8S7O - chains A and D of the 6 polymer chains in the assembly; structure by electron microscopy, 2.80 A resolution.

[Chain A]
Protein: DNA gyrase subunit A
Source organism: Mycobacterium tuberculosis
Notes: EC 5.6.2.2
Reference sequence: P9WG47 (GYRA_MYCTU); residue numbers follow UniProt; this construct covers 2-838
Amino-acid sequence (837 residues; each row starts with the number of its first residue):
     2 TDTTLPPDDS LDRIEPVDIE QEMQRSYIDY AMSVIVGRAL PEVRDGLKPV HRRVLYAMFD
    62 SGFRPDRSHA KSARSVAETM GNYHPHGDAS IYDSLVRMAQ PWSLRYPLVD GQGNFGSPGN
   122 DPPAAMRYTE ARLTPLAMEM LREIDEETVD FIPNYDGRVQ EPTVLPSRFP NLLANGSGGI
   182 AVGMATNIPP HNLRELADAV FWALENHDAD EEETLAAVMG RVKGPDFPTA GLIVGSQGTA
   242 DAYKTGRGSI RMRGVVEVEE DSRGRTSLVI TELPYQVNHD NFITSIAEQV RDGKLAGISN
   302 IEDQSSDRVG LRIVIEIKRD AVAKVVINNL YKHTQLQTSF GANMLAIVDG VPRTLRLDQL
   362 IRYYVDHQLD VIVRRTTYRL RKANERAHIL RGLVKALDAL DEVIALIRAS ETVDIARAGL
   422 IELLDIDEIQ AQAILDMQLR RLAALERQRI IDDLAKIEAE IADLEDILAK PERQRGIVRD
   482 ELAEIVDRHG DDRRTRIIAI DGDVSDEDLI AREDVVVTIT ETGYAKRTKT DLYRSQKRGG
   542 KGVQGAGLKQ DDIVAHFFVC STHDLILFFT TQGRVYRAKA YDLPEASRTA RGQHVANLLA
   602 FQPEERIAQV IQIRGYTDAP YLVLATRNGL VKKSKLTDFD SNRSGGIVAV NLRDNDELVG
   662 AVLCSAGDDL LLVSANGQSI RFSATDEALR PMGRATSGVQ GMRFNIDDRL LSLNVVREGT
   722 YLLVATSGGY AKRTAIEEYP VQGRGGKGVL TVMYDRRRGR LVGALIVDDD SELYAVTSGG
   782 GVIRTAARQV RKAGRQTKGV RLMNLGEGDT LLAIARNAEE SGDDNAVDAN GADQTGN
Unresolved in the structure: 2-14, 502-838
Sequence notes: conflict Ile501 (Ala in P9WG47)
Swiss-Prot annotation at these positions:
  - motif: Gln537 to Gly543 (GyrA-box), Gln743 to Gly749 (GyrA-box-1)
  - active site: Tyr129 (O-(5'-phospho-DNA)-tyrosine intermediate)
  - binding site (Ca(2+)): Asp504, Ser506, Glu508, Asp515
  - modified residue: Thr2 (N-acetylthreonine)
  - natural variant: Ala90 (A90V: Confers ciprofloxacin resistance, in clinical isolate), Ser91 (S91P: Confers ciprofloxacin resistance, in clinical isolate), Asp94 (D94A: Confers ciprofloxacin resistance, in clinical isolate; D94G: Confers ciprofloxacin resistance, in clinical isolate; D94H: Confers ciprofloxacin resistance, in clinical isolate ...)
  - mutagenesis: Thr80 (T80A: Slight resistance to fluoroquinolones. Hypersusceptibile, 2- to 14-fold higher sensitivity to fluoroquinolones, 2- to 8-fold more efficient in fluoroquinolone-induced DNA cleavage ...), Gly88 (G88A: Confers fluoroquinolone resistance, IC(50) is 2- to 26-fold higher than wild-type ...), Ala90 to Asp94 (80-fold increased resistance to fluoroquinolones, 32- to 64-fold reduction in fluoroquinolone-induced DNA cleavage), Ala90 (A90G: 4- to 16-fold more efficient in fluoroquinolone-induced DNA cleavage alone ...), Asp94 (D94G/H: 25- 45-fold increased resistance to fluoroquinolones, 4- to 8-fold reduction in fluoroquinolone-induced DNA cleavage ...), Asp504 to Glu514 (Significant reduction in DNA wrapping and supercoiling activity, no change in decatanation or relaxation activities), Glu508 to Asp509 (Slight reduction in supercoiling activity), Lys538 (K538R: Wild-type decatenase activity (changes residue to match E.coli)), Gly540 to Gly543 (No supercoiling activity, almost wild-type decatenation activity, wild-type fluoroquinolone-induced DNA cleavage), Gly540 (G540A: No change in supercoiling activity, wild-type decatenation or fluoroquinolone-induced DNA cleavage), Gly541 (G541A: Reduced supercoiling activity, wild-type decatenation and fluoroquinolone-induced DNA cleavage), Gly543 (G543A: Reduced supercoiling activity, wild-type decatenation and fluoroquinolone-induced DNA cleavage; G543K: No supercoiling activity, wild-type decatenation and fluoroquinolone-induced DNA cleavage), 5 further mutagenesis entries in UniProt

[Chain D]
Protein: DNA gyrase subunit B
Source organism: Mycobacterium tuberculosis
Notes: EC 5.6.2.2
Reference sequence: P9WG45 (GYRB_MYCTU); numbering as in UniProt (aligned over 5-675)
Amino-acid sequence (678 residues; each row starts with the number of its first residue; numbers below 1 keep their minus sign (Gly-2 is residue -2)):
    -2 GAMVAAQKKK AQDEYGAASI TILEGLEAVR KRPGMYIGST GERGLHHLIW EVVDNAVDEA
    58 MAGYATTVNV VLLEDGGVEV ADDGRGIPVA THASGIPTVD VVMTQLHAGG KFDSDAYAIS
   118 GGLHGVGVSV VNALSTRLEV EIKRDGYEWS QVYEKSEPLG LKQGAPTKKT GSTVRFWADP
   178 AVFETTEYDF ETVARRLQEM AFLNKGLTIN LTDERVTQDE VVDEVVSDVA EAPKSASERA
   238 AESTAPHKVK SRTFHYPGGL VDFVKHINRT KNAIHSSIVD FSGKGTGHEV EIAMQWNAGY
   298 SESVHTFANT INTHEGGTHE EGFRSALTSV VNKYAKDRKL LKDKDPNLTG DDIREGLAAV
   358 ISVKVSEPQF EGQTKTKLGN TEVKSFVQKV CNEQLTHWFE ANPTDAKVVV NKAVSSAQAR
   418 IAARKARELV RRKSATDIGG LPGKLADCRS TDPRKSELYV VEGDSAGGSA KSGRDSMFQA
   478 ILPLRGKIIN VEKARIDRVL KNTEVQAIIT ALGTGIHDEF DIGKLRYHKI VLMADADVDG
   538 QHISTLLLTL LFRFMRPLIE NGHVFLAQPP LYKLKWQRSD PEFAYSDRER DGLLEAGLKA
   598 GKKINKEDGI QRYKGLGEMD AKELWETTMD PSVRVLRQVT LDDAAAADEL FSILMGEDVD
   658 ARRSFITRNA KDVRFLDV
Unresolved in the structure: -2 to 436, 567-611, 668-675
Sequence notes: expression tag (-2 to 4)
Swiss-Prot annotation at these positions:
  - binding site (ATP): Tyr12, Asn52, Asp79, Gly83, Gly107, Lys108, Tyr114, Leu120 to Val125, Ser169, Gln370 to Lys372
  - binding site (Mg(2+)): Glu459, Asp532, Asp534
  - site (Interaction with DNA): Lys484, Asn487
  - mutagenesis: Gly157 (G157S: Increased resistance to aminopyrazinamides, however genome not sequenced), Ser169 (S169A: Increased resistance to pyrrolamides and novobiocin, however genome not sequenced), Asp472 (D472H: No supercoiling activity), Arg482 (R482K: Increased susceptibility to fluoroquinolones, half supercoiling activity, no fluoroquinolone-induced DNA cleavage (makes sequence more like E.coli)), Asn499 (N499D: 17-fold increased resistance to fluoroquinolones, slightly increased DNA cleavage in absence of drugs), Asp577 (D577A: 37% supercoiling, 54% decatenation, 126% DNA cleavage in presence of norfloxacin; D577R: <2% supercoiling, 4% decatenation), Glu620 to Asp627 (<3% supercoiling, 18% decatenation, 75% DNA cleavage in presence of norfloxacin), Glu620 (E620A: 15% supercoiling, 19% decatenation, 143% DNA cleavage in presence of norfloxacin; E620R: 10% supercoiling, 7% decatenation), Glu623 (E623A: 18% supercoiling, 11% decatenation, 131% DNA cleavage in presence of norfloxacin; E623R: <2% supercoiling, 2% decatenation), Asp627 (D627A: 13% supercoiling, 10% decatenation, 42% DNA cleavage in presence of norfloxacin; D627R: <2% supercoiling, 3% decatenation)

[Chain A / chain D interface]
Residue-residue contacts - 23 pairs, chain A then chain D:
  Lys72(A) with Glu615(D), salt bridge
  Gly114(A) with Gly614(D); Glu615(D); Met616(D); Asp617(D)
  Asn115(A) with Ser462(D), hydrogen bond (side chain-backbone); Ser466(D); Gly614(D), hydrogen bond (backbone-backbone)
  Asp122(A) with Lys468(D), salt bridge; Ser469(D)
  Ala125(A) with Ser462(D); Gly614(D)
  Ala126(A) with Ser462(D)
  Tyr129(A) with Gly614(D); Glu615(D)
  Asp304(A) with Arg446(D), hydrogen bond (backbone-side chain)
  Gln305(A) with Arg446(D)
  Asp308(A) with Ser469(D); Ala618(D); Lys619(D)
  Arg309(A) with Gly470(D); Arg471(D), hydrogen bond (side chain-backbone); Trp622(D)
Other interface residues (no listed pair), chain A (14 interface residues in all): Ser118, Thr130, Glu303
Other interface residues (no listed pair), chain D (17 interface residues in all): Gly465, Asp472, Gly612

[Overview]
The interface between chain A and chain D involves 14 residues on one side and 17 on the other, with 4
hydrogen bonds and 2 salt bridges. Polar contacts include Lys72(A)-Glu615(D), Asp122(A)-Lys468(D) and
Asn115(A)-Ser462(D).
Chain A is DNA gyrase subunit A and chain D is DNA gyrase subunit B, both from Mycobacterium tuberculosis; the
structure, M. tuberculosis gyrase holocomplex with 150 bp DNA and BDM71403, was determined by electron
microscopy.
